PDB entry 5VJ6 | electron microscopy, 11.50 A resolution (very low resolution: no residue pairs are listed; an interface is given only as per-side residue counts) | chains A and C of the 14 polymer chains in the assembly

# Chain A (and C)
Protein: Envelope glycoprotein gp160
Source organism: Human immunodeficiency virus 1
Notes: chain C of this document is another copy of the same molecule, construct and numbering; everything in this record applies to it too
UniProtKB: Q2N0S6 (Q2N0S6_9HIV1); residues 512-664 here correspond to UniProt positions 509-661 (UniProt number = residue number - 3)
Amino-acid sequence (153 residues; each row starts with the number of its first residue):
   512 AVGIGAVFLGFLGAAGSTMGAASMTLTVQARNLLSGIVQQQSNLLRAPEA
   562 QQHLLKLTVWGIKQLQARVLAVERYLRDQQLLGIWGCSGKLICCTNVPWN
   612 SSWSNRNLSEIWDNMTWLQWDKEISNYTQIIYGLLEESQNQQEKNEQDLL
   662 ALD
Not modelled in the structure: 512-517, 548-568
Disulfides: C598-C604
Construct notes: engineered mutation P559 (Ile556 in Q2N0S6), C605 (Thr602 in Q2N0S6)

# How chain A and chain C interact
At this resolution (12 A) residue pairs are not listed: 17 residues of chain A and 20 of chain C lie at the interface.

# In short
17 residues of chain A face 20 of chain C across their interface.
Chain A and chain C are both Envelope glycoprotein gp160 (Human immunodeficiency virus 1); the structure,
BG505 SOSIP.664 in complex with broadly neutralizing antibodies PG9 and 8ANC195, was determined by electron
microscopy, deposited together with 5VVF and 5VIY.
